Entry 6B2Z (electron microscopy, 3.60 A resolution); this record covers chains a and k of the 38 polymer chains in the assembly.

Chain a:
Protein: ATP synthase subunit a
From: Saccharomyces cerevisiae (strain ATCC 204508 / S288c)
UniProtKB: P00854 (ATP6_YEAST); residues 1-249 here correspond to UniProt positions 11-259 (UniProt number = residue number + 10)
Chain sequence (249 residues; numbered 1 to 249; the number before each row is that of its first residue):
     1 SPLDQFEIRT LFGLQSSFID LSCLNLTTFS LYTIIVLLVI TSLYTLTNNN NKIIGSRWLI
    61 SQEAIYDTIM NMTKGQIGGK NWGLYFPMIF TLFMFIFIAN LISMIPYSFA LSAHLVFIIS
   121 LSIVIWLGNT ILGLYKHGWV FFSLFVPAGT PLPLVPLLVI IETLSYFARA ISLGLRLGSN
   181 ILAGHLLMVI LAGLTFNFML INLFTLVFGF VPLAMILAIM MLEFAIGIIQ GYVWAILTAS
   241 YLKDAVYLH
Reported in the primary citation:
  - catalytic residues: Arg176 (citing earlier work)
  - catalytic residues: Glu162, Glu223, Asp244 (proposed by the authors, not directly observed)

Chain k:
Protein: ATP synthase subunit k, mitochondrial
From: Saccharomyces cerevisiae (strain ATCC 204508 / S288c)
UniProtKB: P81451 (ATP19_YEAST); numbering as in UniProt (aligned over 1-68)
Chain sequence (68 residues; row label = number of the first residue in the row):
     1 MGAAYHFMGK AIPPHQLAIG TLGLLGLLVV PNPFKSAKPK TVDIKTDNKD EEKFIENYLK
    61 KHSEKQDA
Unresolved in the structure: 1-4, 29-68

How chain a and chain k interact:
Contacting residue pairs (14; chain a residue first):
  Trp139(a) with Gln16(k), hydrogen bond (backbone-side chain); Ile19(k)
  Val140(a) with Gln16(k)
  Phe142(a) with Ala18(k); Ile19(k), hydrophobic
  Ser143(a) with Gln16(k)
  Val146(a) with Gln16(k)
  Thr150(a) with His6(k)
  Leu152(a) with His6(k); Met8(k), hydrophobic
  Val155(a) with Leu17(k), hydrophobic
  Pro156(a) with Thr21(k)
  Val159(a) with Ala18(k)
  Ile160(a) with Leu25(k), hydrophobic
Other interface residues (no listed pair), chain a (13 interface residues in all): Phe145, Thr163
Other interface residues (no listed pair), chain k (9 interface residues in all): Leu22

Overview:
13 residues of chain a face 9 of chain k across their interface; the contacts include 1 hydrogen bond. Its one
hydrogen-bonded contact is Trp139(a)-Gln16(k). The paper reports catalytic residues Arg176(a), Glu162(a) and
Glu223(a) among others.
Here chain a is ATP synthase subunit a and chain k is ATP synthase subunit k, mitochondrial, both from
Saccharomyces cerevisiae (strain ATCC 204508 / S288c). Entry 6B2Z (Cryo-EM structure of the dimeric FO region
of yeast mitochondrial ATP synthase) was determined by electron microscopy, deposited together with 6B8H.
